Entry 6X2S (X-ray diffraction, 2.50 A resolution); this record covers chains B and C of the 4 polymer chains in the assembly.

== Chain B ==
Name: Ran-specific GTPase-activating protein 1
From: Saccharomyces cerevisiae
UniProtKB: P41920 (YRB1_YEAST); numbering as in UniProt (aligned over 62-201)
Amino-acid sequence (140 residues; each row starts with the number of its first residue):
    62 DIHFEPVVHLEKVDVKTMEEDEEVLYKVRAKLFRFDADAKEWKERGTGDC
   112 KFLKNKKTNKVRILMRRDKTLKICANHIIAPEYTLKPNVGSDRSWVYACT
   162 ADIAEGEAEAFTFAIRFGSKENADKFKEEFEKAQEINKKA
Unresolved in the structure: 62-63, 69-77, 201

== Chain C ==
Name: Exportin-1
From: Saccharomyces cerevisiae
UniProtKB: P30822 (XPO1_YEAST); numbering as in UniProt; present here: 1-376, 414-1058
Amino-acid sequence (1024 residues; numbered -2 to 1058; 37 numbers in that range are skipped by the numbering (no residue carries them; nothing is unmodelled there); the number before each row is that of its first residue; numbers below 1 keep their minus sign (Gly-2 is residue -2)):
    -2 GGSMEGILDFSNDLDIALLDQVVSTFYQGSGVQQKQAQEILTKFQDNPDA
    48 WQKADQILQFSTNPQSKFIALSILDKLITRKWKLLPNDHRIGIRNFVVGM
    98 IISMCQDDEVFKTQKNLINKSDLTLVQILKQEWPQNWPEFIPELIGSSSS
   148 SVNVCENNMIVLKLLSEEVFDFSAEQMTQAKALHLKNSMSKEFEQIFKLC
   198 FQVLEQGSSSSLIVATLESLLRYLHWIPYRYIYETNILELLSTKFMTSPD
   248 TRAITLKCLTEVSNLKIPQDNDLIKRQTVLFFQNTLQQIATSVMPVTADL
   298 KATYANANGNDQSFLQDLAMFLTTYLARNRALLESDESLRELLLNAHQYL
   348 IQLSKIEERELFKTTLDYWHNLVADLFYE
   414 PLKKHIYEEICSQLRLVIIENMVRPEEVLVVENDEGEIVREFVKESDTIQ
   464 LYKSEREVLVYLTHLNVIDTEEIMISKLARQIDGSEWSWHNINTLSWAIG
   514 SISGTMSEDTEKRFVVTVIKDLLGLCEQKRGKDNKAVVASDIMYVVGQYP
   564 RFLKAHWNFLRTVILKLFEFMHETHEGVQDMACDTFIKIVQKCKYHFVIQ
   614 QPRESEPFIQTIIRDIQKTTADLQPQQVHTFYKACGIIISEERSVAERNR
   664 LLSDLMQLPNMAWDTIVEQSTANPTLLLDSETVKIIANIIKTNVAVCTSM
   714 GADFYPQLGHIYYNMLQLYRAVSSMISAQVAAEGLIATKTPKVRGLRTIK
   764 KEILKLVETYISKARNLDDVVKVLVEPLLNAVLEDYMNNVPDARDAEVLN
   814 CMTTVVEKVGHMIPQGVILILQSVFECTLDMINKDFTEYPEHRVEFYKLL
   864 KVINEKSFAAFLELPPAAFKLFVDAICWAFKHNNRDVEVNGLQIALDLVK
   914 NIERMGNVPFANEFHKNYFFIFVSETFFVLTDSDHKSGFSKQALLLMKLI
   964 SLVYDNKISVPLYQEAEVPQGTSNQVYLSQYLANMLSNAFPHLTSEQIAS
  1014 FLSALTKQCKDLVVFKGTLRDFLVQIKEVGGDPTDYLFAEDKENA
Unresolved in the structure: -2 to -1, 439-460, 1053-1058
Construct notes: expression tag (-2 to 0); conflict Gly537 (Asp in P30822), Cys539 (Thr in P30822), Glu540 (Val in P30822), Gln541 (Lys in P30822), Cys1022 (Tyr in P30822)

== Interface between chain B and chain C ==
Residue-residue contacts - 6 pairs, chain B then chain C:
  Val150(B) - Thr753(C)
  Val150(B) - Pro754(C)
  Gly151(B) - Lys752(C)
  Gly151(B) - Arg757(C)  hydrogen bond (backbone-side chain)
  Ser152(B) - Pro754(C)
  Asp153(B) - Pro754(C)
Also at the interface, not in a pair above, chain C (5 interface residues in all): Ile749

== Overview ==
The interface between chain B and chain C involves 4 residues on one side and 5 on the other, with 1 hydrogen
bond. The hydrogen-bonded pair is Gly151(B)-Arg757(C).
Chain B is Ran-specific GTPase-activating protein 1 and chain C is Exportin-1, both from Saccharomyces
cerevisiae; the structure, Crystal Structure of Mek1(NQ)NES peptide bound to CRM, was determined by X-ray
diffraction together with 6X2M, 6X2O, 6X2P, 6X2R, 6X2U, 6X2V and 3 further entries from the same study.
